PDB entry 4R72 | X-ray diffraction, 1.60 A resolution | chain A

== Chain A ==
Protein: ABC-type Fe3+ transport system, periplasmic component
Source organism: Actinobacillus pleuropneumoniae
UniProtKB: A3N294 (A3N294_ACTP2); residues 1-319 here correspond to UniProt positions 28-346 (UniProt number = residue number + 27)
Amino-acid sequence (321 residues; row label = number of the first residue in the row; numbers below 1 keep their minus sign (Gly-1 is residue -1)):
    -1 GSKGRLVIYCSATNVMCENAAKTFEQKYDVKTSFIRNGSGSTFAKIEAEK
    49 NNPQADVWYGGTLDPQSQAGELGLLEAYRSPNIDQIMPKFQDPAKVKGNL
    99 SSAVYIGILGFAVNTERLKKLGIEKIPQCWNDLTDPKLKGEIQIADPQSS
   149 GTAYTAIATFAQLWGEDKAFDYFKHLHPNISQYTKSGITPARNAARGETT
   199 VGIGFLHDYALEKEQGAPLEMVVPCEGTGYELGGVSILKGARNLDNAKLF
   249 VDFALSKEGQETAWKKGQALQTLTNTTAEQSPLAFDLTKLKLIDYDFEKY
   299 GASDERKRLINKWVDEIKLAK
Not modelled in the structure: -1 to 0, 319
Differences from the reference sequence: expression tag (-1 to 0)
Disulfides: Cys8-Cys15, Cys127-Cys223

== In short ==
Chain A is ABC-type Fe3+ transport system, periplasmic component (Actinobacillus pleuropneumoniae); the
structure, Structure of the periplasmic binding protein AfuA from Actinobacillus pleuropneumoniae (apo form),
was determined by X-ray diffraction (same publication as 4R73, 4R74 and 4R75).
